Entry 6OJ6 (electron microscopy, 4.20 A resolution (low resolution: residue-level contacts below are approximate; hydrogen-bond / salt-bridge calls are withheld)); this record covers chains J and P of the 13 polymer chains in the assembly.

Chain J:
Molecule: Inner capsid protein VP2
From: Rotavirus A (strain RVA/Monkey/United States/RRV/1975/G3P5B[3])
UniProt: B3F2X3 (B3F2X3_ROTRH); residue numbers follow UniProt; this construct covers 1-887
Amino-acid sequence (887 residues; numbered 1 to 887; the number before each row is that of its first residue):
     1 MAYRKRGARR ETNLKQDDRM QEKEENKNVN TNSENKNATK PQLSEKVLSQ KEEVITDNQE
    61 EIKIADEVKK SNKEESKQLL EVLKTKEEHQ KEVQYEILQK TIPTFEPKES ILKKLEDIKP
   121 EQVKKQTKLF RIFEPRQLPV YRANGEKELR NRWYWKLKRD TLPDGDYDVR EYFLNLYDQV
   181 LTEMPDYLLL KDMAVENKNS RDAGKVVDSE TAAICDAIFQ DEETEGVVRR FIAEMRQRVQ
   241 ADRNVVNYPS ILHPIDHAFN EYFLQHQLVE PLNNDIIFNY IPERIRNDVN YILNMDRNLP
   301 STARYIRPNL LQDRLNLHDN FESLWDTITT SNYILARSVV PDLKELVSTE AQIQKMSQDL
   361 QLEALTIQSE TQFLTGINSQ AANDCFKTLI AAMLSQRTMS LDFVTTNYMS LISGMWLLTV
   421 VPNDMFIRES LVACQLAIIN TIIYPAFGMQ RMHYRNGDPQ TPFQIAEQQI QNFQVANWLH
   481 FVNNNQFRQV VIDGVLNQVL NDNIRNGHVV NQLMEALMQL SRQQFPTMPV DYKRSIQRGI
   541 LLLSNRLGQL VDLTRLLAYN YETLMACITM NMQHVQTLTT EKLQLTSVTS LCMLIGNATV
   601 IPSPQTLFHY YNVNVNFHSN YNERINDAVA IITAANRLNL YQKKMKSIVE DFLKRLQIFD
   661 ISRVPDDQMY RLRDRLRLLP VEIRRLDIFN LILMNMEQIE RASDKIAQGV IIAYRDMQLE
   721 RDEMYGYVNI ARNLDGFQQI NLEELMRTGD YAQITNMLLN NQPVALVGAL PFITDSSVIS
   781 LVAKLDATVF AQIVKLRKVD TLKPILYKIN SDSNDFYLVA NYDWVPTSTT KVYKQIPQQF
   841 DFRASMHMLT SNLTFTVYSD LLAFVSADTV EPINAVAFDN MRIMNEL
Unresolved in the structure: 1-71

Chain P:
Molecule: RNA-directed RNA polymerase
From: Rotavirus A (strain RVA/Monkey/United States/RRV/1975/G3P5B[3])
Notes: EC 2.7.7.48
UniProt: B3F2X2 (B3F2X2_ROTRH); residues 1-1088 here = UniProt positions 1-1088
Amino-acid sequence (1088 residues; numbered 1 to 1088; the number before each row is that of its first residue):
     1 MGKYNLILSE YLSFIYNSQS AVQIPIYYSS NSELENRCIE FHSKCLENSK NGLSLKKLFV
    61 EYSDVIENAT LLSILSYSYD KYNAVERKLV KYAKGKPLEA DLTVNELDYE NNKITSELFP
   121 TAEEYTDLLM DPAILTSLSS NLNAVMFWLE KHENDVAEKL KIYKRRLDLF TIVASTVNKY
   181 GVPRHNAKYR YEYEVMKDKP YYLVTWANSS IEMLMSVFSH EDYLIARELI VLSYSNRSTL
   241 AKLVSSPMSI LVALVDINGT FITNEELELE FSNKYVRAIV PDQTFDELKQ MLDNMRKAGL
   301 TDIPKMIQDW LVDCSIEKFP LMAKIYSWSF HVGFRKQKML DAALDQLKTE YTEDVDDEMY
   361 REYTMLIRDE VVKMLEEPVK HDDHLLQDSE LAGLLSMSSA SNGESRQLKF GRKTIFSTKK
   421 NMHVMDDMAN GRYTPGIIPP VNVDKPIPLG RRDVPGRRTR IIFILPYEYF IAQHAVVEKM
   481 LIYAKHTREY AEFYSQSNQL LSYGDVTRFL SNNSMVLYTD VSQWDSSQHN TQPFRKGIIM
   541 GLDMLANMTN DARVIQTLNL YKQTQINLMD SYVQIPDGNV IKKIQYGAVA SGEKQTKAAN
   601 SIANLALIKT VLSRISNKYS FATKIIRVDG DDNYAVLQFN TEVTKQMVQD VSNDVRETYA
   661 RMNTKVKALV STVGIEIAKR YIAGGKIFFR AGINLLNNEK KGQSTQWDQA AVLYSNYIVN
   721 RLRGFETDRE FILTKIMQMT SVAITGSLRL FPSERVLTTN STFKVFDSED FIIEYGTTDD
   781 EVYIQRAFMS LSSQKSGIAD EIAASSTFKN YVSRLSEQLL FSKNNIVSRG IALTEKAKLN
   841 SYAPISLEKR RAQISALLTM LQKPVTFKSS KITINDILRD IKPFFTVNEA HLPIQYQKFM
   901 PTLPDNVQYI IQCIGSRTYQ IEDDGSKSAI SRLISKYSVY KPSIEELYKV ISLHENEIQL
   961 YLISLGIPKI DADTYVGSKI YSQDKYRILE SYVYNLLSIN YGCYQLFDFN SPDLEKLIRI
  1021 PFKGKIPAVT FILHLYAKLE VINHAIKNGS WISLFCNYPK SEMIKLWKKM WNITSLRSPY
  1081 TNANFFQD
Unresolved in the structure: 1, 1074-1088
Reported in the primary citation:
  - conformationally variable residues (loop rearrangement, order/disorder transition): Phe261 to Phe271, Met397 to Glu404, His486 to Thr507, Ile575 to Lys582, Asp629 to Asp632, Gln818 to Val827, Thr1074 to Asp1088

Interface between chain J and chain P:
Residue-residue contacts (56; chain J residue first):
  Leu79(J) - Gln308(P)
  Leu80(J) - Lys289(P)
  Leu83(J) - Phe285(P)
  Leu83(J) - Leu311(P)
  Lys84(J) - Asp282(P)
  Glu87(J) - Lys645(P)
  His89(J) - Glu642(P)
  His89(J) - Val643(P)
  Gln90(J) - Glu642(P)
  Lys91(J) - Thr641(P)
  Lys91(J) - Glu642(P)
  Glu92(J) - Thr644(P)
  Glu92(J) - Lys645(P)
  Thr349(J) - Glu358(P)
  Thr349(J) - Glu362(P)
  Glu350(J) - Arg361(P)
  Glu350(J) - Met365(P)
  Gln354(J) - Met365(P)
  Glu363(J) - Lys373(P)
  Gln368(J) - Lys624(P)
  Ser369(J) - Glu265(P)
  Ser369(J) - Arg488(P)
  Ser369(J) - Arg508(P)
  Ser369(J) - Phe509(P)
  Ser369(J) - Lys624(P)
  Glu370(J) - Thr623(P)
  Glu370(J) - Lys624(P)
  Thr371(J) - Glu489(P)
  Thr371(J) - Thr623(P)
  Thr371(J) - Lys624(P)
  Thr371(J) - Ile625(P)
  Thr371(J) - Ile626(P)
  Phe373(J) - Leu366(P)
  Phe373(J) - Lys609(P)
  Thr375(J) - Ser616(P)
  Gly376(J) - Ser613(P)
  Gly376(J) - Ser616(P)
  Asn378(J) - Glu358(P)
  Asn378(J) - Ser613(P)
  Asn378(J) - Arg614(P)
  Asn378(J) - Asn617(P)
  Ser379(J) - Glu358(P)
  Gln380(J) - Arg614(P)
  Gln380(J) - Arg661(P)
  Ala381(J) - Asn617(P)
  Asp402(J) - Ser620(P)
  Asp402(J) - Asn640(P)
  Phe403(J) - Ser620(P)
  Phe403(J) - Asn640(P)
  Val404(J) - Ser620(P)
  Val404(J) - Phe621(P)
  Val404(J) - Ala622(P)
  Gln584(J) - Ser616(P)
  Gln584(J) - Tyr619(P)
  Gln584(J) - Ser620(P)
  Thr586(J) - Ser616(P)
Also at the interface, not in a pair above, chain J (36 interface residues in all): Ser76, Lys86, Ile353, Gln372, Leu374, Asp384, Thr406
Also at the interface, not in a pair above, chain P (45 interface residues in all): Asp256, Ile279, Asp286, Arg296, Arg368, Leu612, Lys618, Gln646, Met647

In short:
36 residues of chain J and 45 residues of chain P are in contact. The paper reports conformational variability
at Phe261(P), Met397(P) and His486(P) among others.
Here chain J is Inner capsid protein VP2 and chain P is RNA-directed RNA polymerase, both from Rotavirus A
(strain RVA/Monkey/United States/RRV/1975/G3P5B[3]). Entry 6OJ6 (In situ structure of rotavirus VP1
RNA-dependent RNA polymerase (DLP_RNA)) was determined by electron microscopy, deposited together with 6OJ3,
6OJ4 and 6OJ5.
